PDB entry 3JZB | X-ray diffraction, 2.01 A resolution | chain A

# Chain A
Molecule: THRA protein
Source organism: Homo sapiens
Notes: fragment: Ligand Binding Domain
UniProtKB: Q6FH41 (Q6FH41_HUMAN); residue numbers follow UniProt; this construct covers 148-410
Sequence (267 residues; each row starts with the number of its first residue):
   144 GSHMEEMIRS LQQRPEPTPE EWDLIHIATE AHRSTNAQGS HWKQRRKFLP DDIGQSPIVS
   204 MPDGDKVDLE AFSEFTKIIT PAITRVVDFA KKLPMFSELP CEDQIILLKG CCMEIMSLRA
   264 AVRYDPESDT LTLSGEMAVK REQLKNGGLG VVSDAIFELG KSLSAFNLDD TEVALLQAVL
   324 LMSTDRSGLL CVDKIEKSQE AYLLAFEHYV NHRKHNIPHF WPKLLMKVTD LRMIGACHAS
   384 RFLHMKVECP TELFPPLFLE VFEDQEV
Unresolved in the structure: 408-410
Differences from the reference sequence: expression tag (144-147)
Modified residues: C244, C334, C380, C392 (s-(dimethylarsenic)cysteine; CAS)
Small-molecule neighbours: 4HY ([4-(4-hydroxy-3-iodo-phenoxy)-3,5-diiodo-phenyl]-acetic acid): F215, F218, I221, I222, A225, R228, M256, M259, S260, R262, A263, R266, T275, L276, S277, L287, G290, G291, L292, I299, H381, M388, F401
From the paper describing this entry:
  - binding site for 4HY: R228, R266, S277, H381
  - contacts within the chain: R228-S277 (water-mediated contact)
  - mutagenesis - S277N: increased binding to 4HY

# Overview
Chain A binds compound 4HY. The paper reports a binding site for 4HY at R228, R266 and S277 among others;
S277N increases binding to 4HY.
Chain A is THRA protein (Homo sapiens); the structure, Crystal Structure of TR-alfa bound to the selective
thyromimetic TRIAC, was determined by X-ray diffraction (same publication as 3JZC).
